Entry 3FKI (X-ray diffraction, 3.88 A resolution); this record covers chains C and J of the 12 polymer chains in the assembly.

== Chain C ==
Name: DNA-directed RNA polymerase II subunit RPB3
From: Saccharomyces cerevisiae
UniProt: P16370 (RPB3_YEAST); residues 1-318 here = UniProt positions 1-318
Chain sequence (318 residues; numbered 1 to 318; the number before each row is that of its first residue):
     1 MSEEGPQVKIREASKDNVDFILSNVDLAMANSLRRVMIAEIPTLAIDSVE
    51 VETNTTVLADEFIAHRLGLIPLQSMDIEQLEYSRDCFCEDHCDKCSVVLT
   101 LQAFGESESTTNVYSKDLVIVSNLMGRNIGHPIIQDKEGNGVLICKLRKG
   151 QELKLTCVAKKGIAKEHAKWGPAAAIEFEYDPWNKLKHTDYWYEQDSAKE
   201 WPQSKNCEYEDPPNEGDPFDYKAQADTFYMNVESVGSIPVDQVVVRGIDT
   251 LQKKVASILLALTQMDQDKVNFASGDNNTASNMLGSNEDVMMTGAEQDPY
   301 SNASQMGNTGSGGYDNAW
Unresolved in the structure: 1-2, 270-318
Bound ions: Zn2+: Cys86, Cys88, Cys92, Cys95

== Chain J ==
Name: DNA-directed RNA polymerases I, II, and III subunit RPABC5
From: Saccharomyces cerevisiae
UniProt: P22139 (RPAB5_YEAST); residue numbers follow UniProt; this construct covers 1-70
Chain sequence (70 residues; row label = number of the first residue in the row):
     1 MIVPVRCFSCGKVVGDKWESYLNLLQEDELDEGTALSRLGLKRYCCRRMI
    51 LTHVDLIEKFLRYNPLEKRD
Unresolved in the structure: 67-70
Bound ions: Zn2+: Cys7, Cys10, Cys45

== Interface between chain C and chain J ==
Contacting residue pairs - 44 pairs, chain C then chain J:
  Asn17(C) with Lys42(J)
  Val57(C) with Phe60(J), hydrophobic
  Leu58(C) with Met1(J), hydrophobic; Ile2(J), hydrophobic; Ile57(J), hydrophobic
  Phe62(C) with Met1(J)
  Arg66(C) with Ile2(J), hydrogen bond (side chain-backbone); Val3(J), hydrogen bond (side chain-backbone); Pro4(J); Val5(J)
  Leu69(C) with Val5(J); Arg6(J)
  Thr110(C) with Leu61(J)
  Asn112(C) with Glu19(J)
  Tyr114(C) with Glu19(J), hydrogen bond
  Gln135(C) with Asp16(J)
  Asp136(C) with Asp16(J)
  Gly141(C) with Asp16(J)
  Val142(C) with Val5(J), hydrophobic; Asp16(J)
  Leu143(C) with Ile2(J); Gly15(J)
  Ile144(C) with Ile2(J)
  Cys145(C) with Ile2(J), hydrophobic
  Lys146(C) with Ile2(J); Asp55(J), salt bridge; Glu58(J); Leu61(J)
  Leu147(C) with Leu61(J), hydrophobic
  Arg148(C) with Leu61(J); Arg62(J); Tyr63(J), hydrogen bond (side chain-backbone)
  Lys149(C) with Asn64(J); Pro65(J)
  Gln151(C) with Leu61(J)
  Gly171(C) with Arg6(J), hydrogen bond (backbone-side chain)
  Ala174(C) with Cys10(J); Gly11(J)
  Ala175(C) with Arg43(J)
  Asn231(C) with Lys42(J)
  Glu233(C) with Lys12(J), salt bridge; Arg43(J), salt bridge
  Val235(C) with Arg6(J); Val13(J)
Interface residues without a listed pair, chain C (31 interface residues in all): Ile70, Pro71, Ala168, Lys169
Interface residues without a listed pair, chain J (25 interface residues in all): Trp18

== In short ==
31 residues of chain C and 25 residues of chain J are in contact, with 5 hydrogen bonds and 3 salt bridges.
Polar pairs include Lys146(C)-Asp55(J), Glu233(C)-Lys12(J) and Glu233(C)-Arg43(J). Cys86(C), Cys88(C),
Cys92(C) and Cys95(C) form the Zn2+ site.
Here chain C is DNA-directed RNA polymerase II subunit RPB3 and chain J is DNA-directed RNA polymerases I, II,
and III subunit RPABC5, both from Saccharomyces cerevisiae. Entry 3FKI (12-Subunit RNA Polymerase II Refined
with Zn-SAD data) was determined by X-ray diffraction.
